Entry 7YWX (electron microscopy, 12.00 A resolution (very low resolution: no residue pairs are listed; an interface is given only as per-side residue counts)); this record covers chains i and D of the 27 polymer chains in the assembly.

[Chain i]
Molecule: 171-nt DNA strand
Sequence (171 nucleotides; each row starts with the number of its first residue; numbers below 1 keep their minus sign (DT-73 is residue -73)):
   -73 TCCAAATGTC CAATTCCAGA TACTACAAAA AGAGTGTTTC AAAACTGCTC TATGAAAAGG
   -13 AATGTTCAAC TCTATGAGTT GAATGCAAAC ATCACATAGA AGTTTCTGAG AATGCTTCTG
    47 TCTAGTTTTT ATGTGAACAT ATTCCCGTTT CCAACGAAGG CCTCAAAGCG G
Disordered / not traced: -73 to -65

[Chain D]
Protein: Histone H2B type 1-C/E/F/G/I
From: Homo sapiens
UniProt: P62807 (H2B1C_HUMAN); residues 0-125 here correspond to UniProt positions 1-126 (UniProt number = residue number + 1)
Sequence (126 residues; numbered 0 to 125; the number before each row is that of its first residue; numbering starts at 0):
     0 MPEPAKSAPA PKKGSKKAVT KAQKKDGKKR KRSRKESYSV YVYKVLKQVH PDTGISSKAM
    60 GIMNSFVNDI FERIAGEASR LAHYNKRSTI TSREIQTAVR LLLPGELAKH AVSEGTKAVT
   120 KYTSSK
Disordered / not traced: 0-32, 125
UniProt features mapped onto this chain:
  - modified residue: Pro1 (N-acetylproline), Glu2 (ADP-ribosyl glutamic acid), Lys5 (N6-(2-hydroxyisobutyryl)lysine), Ser6 (ADP-ribosylserine), Lys11 (N6-(beta-hydroxybutyryl)lysine), Lys12 (N6-(2-hydroxyisobutyryl)lysine), Ser14 (Phosphoserine), Lys15 (N6-acetyllysine), Lys16 (N6-(beta-hydroxybutyryl)lysine), Lys20 (N6-(2-hydroxyisobutyryl)lysine), Lys23 (N6-(2-hydroxyisobutyryl)lysine), Lys24 (N6-(2-hydroxyisobutyryl)lysine), Lys34 (N6-(2-hydroxyisobutyryl)lysine), Glu35 (PolyADP-ribosyl glutamic acid), Ser36 (Phosphoserine), Lys43 (N6-(2-hydroxyisobutyryl)lysine), Lys46 (N6-(2-hydroxyisobutyryl)lysine), Lys57 (N6,N6-dimethyllysine), Arg79 (Dimethylated arginine), Lys85 (N6,N6,N6-trimethyllysine) and 6 more in UniProt
  - glycosylation: Ser112 (O-linked (GlcNAc) serine)
  - cross-link (Glycyl lysine isopeptide (Lys-Gly)): Lys5 (interchain with G-Cter in SUMO2), Lys20 (interchain with G-Cter in SUMO2), Lys34 (interchain with G-Cter in ubiquitin), Lys120 (interchain with G-Cter in ubiquitin)

[How chain i and chain D interact]
At this resolution (12 A) residue pairs are not listed: 7 residues of chain i and 10 of chain D lie at the interface.

[Summary]
7 residues of chain i and 10 residues of chain D are in contact.
Here chain i is a 171-nt DNA strand and chain D is Histone H2B type 1-C/E/F/G/I (Homo sapiens). Entry 7YWX
(Structure of the human CCAN CENP-A alpha-satellite complex) was determined by electron microscopy together
with 7PB4, 7PB8, 7PII, 7PKN, 7R5R, 7R5S, 7R5V and 7YYH from the same study.
